Entry 4Q9R (X-ray diffraction, 3.12 A resolution); this record covers chains H and L of the 3 polymer chains in the assembly.

# Chain H
Molecule: Fab BL3-6, HEAVY CHAIN
Organism: Mus musculus
Notes: antibody fragment or engineered binder
Amino-acid sequence (223 residues; numbered 4 to 226; the number before each row is that of its first residue):
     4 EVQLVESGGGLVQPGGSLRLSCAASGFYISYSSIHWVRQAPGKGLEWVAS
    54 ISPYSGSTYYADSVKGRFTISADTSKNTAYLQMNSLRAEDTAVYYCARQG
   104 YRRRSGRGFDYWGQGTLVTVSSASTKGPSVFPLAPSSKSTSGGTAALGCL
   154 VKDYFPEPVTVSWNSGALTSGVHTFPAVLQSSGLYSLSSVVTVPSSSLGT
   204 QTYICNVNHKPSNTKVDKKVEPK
Disulfides: Cys-25/Cys-99, Cys-152/Cys-208

# Chain L
Molecule: Fab BL3-6, LIGHT CHAIN
Organism: Mus musculus
Notes: antibody fragment or engineered binder
Amino-acid sequence (214 residues; row label = number of the first residue in the row):
     1 SDIQMTQSPSSLSASVGDRVTITCRASQSVSSAVAWYQQKPGKAPKLLIY
    51 SASSLYSGVPSRFSGSRSGTDFTLTISSLQPEDFATYYCQQSYSFPSTFG
   101 QGTKVEIKRTVAAPSVFIFPPSDEQLKSGTASVVCLLNNFYPREAKVQWK
   151 VDNALQSGNSQESVTEQDSKDSTYSLSSTLTLSKADYEKHKVYACEVTHQ
   201 GLSSPVTKSFNRGE
Disulfides: Cys-24/Cys-89, Cys-135/Cys-195

# Interface between chain H and chain L
Contacting residue pairs (67; chain H residue first):
  Gln-42(H) / Gln-39(L)  hydrogen bond
  Gln-42(H) / Tyr-88(L)  hydrogen bond
  Lys-46(H) / Tyr-88(L)
  Gly-47(H) / Tyr-88(L)
  Leu-48(H) / Pro-45(L)  hydrophobic
  Leu-48(H) / Tyr-88(L)
  Leu-48(H) / Phe-99(L)
  Trp-50(H) / Phe-95(L)  hydrophobic
  Trp-50(H) / Pro-96(L)  hydrophobic
  Trp-50(H) / Ser-97(L)
  Trp-50(H) / Phe-99(L)
  Ser-53(H) / Phe-95(L)
  Tyr-62(H) / Phe-95(L)  hydrophobic
  Tyr-98(H) / Gln-39(L)
  Tyr-98(H) / Lys-43(L)  hydrogen bond (side chain-backbone)
  Tyr-98(H) / Ala-44(L)  hydrophobic
  Arg-107(H) / Tyr-50(L)  hydrogen bond (backbone-side chain)
  Ser-108(H) / Tyr-50(L)
  Gly-109(H) / Tyr-50(L)
  Arg-110(H) / Ser-92(L)  hydrogen bond (side chain-backbone)
  Arg-110(H) / Tyr-93(L)  hydrogen bond (side chain-backbone)
  Gly-111(H) / Tyr-37(L)
  Phe-112(H) / Tyr-37(L)  hydrogen bond (backbone-side chain)
  Phe-112(H) / Leu-47(L)
  Phe-112(H) / Gln-90(L)
  Asp-113(H) / Leu-47(L)
  Asp-113(H) / Tyr-56(L)
  Tyr-114(H) / Tyr-56(L)
  Trp-115(H) / Tyr-37(L)
  Trp-115(H) / Ala-44(L)  hydrophobic
  Trp-115(H) / Pro-45(L)
  Gly-116(H) / Ala-44(L)
  Phe-134(H) / Ser-122(L)
  Phe-134(H) / Glu-124(L)
  Phe-134(H) / Gln-125(L)
  Pro-135(H) / Ser-122(L)
  Leu-136(H) / Phe-119(L)
  Ala-137(H) / Phe-119(L)
  Ser-144(H) / Ser-115(L)
  Ser-144(H) / Val-116(L)  hydrogen bond (side chain-backbone)
  Ser-144(H) / Phe-117(L)
  Gly-145(H) / Ser-115(L)
  Ala-149(H) / Phe-117(L)  hydrophobic
  Ala-149(H) / Phe-119(L)
  Leu-150(H) / Phe-119(L)  hydrophobic
  Leu-153(H) / Ser-132(L)
  Lys-155(H) / Gln-125(L)
  Lys-155(H) / Ser-132(L)
  His-176(H) / Asn-138(L)
  His-176(H) / Asn-139(L)  hydrogen bond
  His-176(H) / Ser-175(L)  hydrogen bond
  Phe-178(H) / Leu-136(L)  hydrophobic
  Phe-178(H) / Ser-163(L)
  Phe-178(H) / Thr-165(L)
  Phe-178(H) / Ser-175(L)
  Phe-178(H) / Leu-176(L)
  Phe-178(H) / Ser-177(L)
  Pro-179(H) / Ser-163(L)  hydrogen bond (backbone-side chain)
  Pro-179(H) / Val-164(L)
  Val-181(H) / Gln-161(L)
  Val-181(H) / Glu-162(L)
  Val-181(H) / Ser-163(L)
  Leu-182(H) / Gln-161(L)
  Gln-183(H) / Gln-161(L)
  Val-193(H) / Leu-136(L)  hydrophobic
  Thr-195(H) / Asn-138(L)
  Lys-226(H) / Asp-123(L)  salt bridge
Other interface residues (no listed pair), chain H (46 interface residues in all): His-38, Val-40, Glu-49, Asp-65, Thr-147, Ala-148, Thr-177, Ser-191, Lys-221
Other interface residues (no listed pair), chain L (44 interface residues in all): Asp-2, Ala-33, Ala-35, Ser-51, Ser-57, Val-134, Asp-168, Lys-208

# Overview
46 residues of chain H face 44 of chain L across their interface, with 11 hydrogen bonds and 1 salt bridge.
Among the polar pairs are Lys-226(H)/Asp-123(L), Gln-42(H)/Gln-39(L) and Gln-42(H)/Tyr-88(L).
Chain H is Fab BL3-6, HEAVY CHAIN and chain L is Fab BL3-6, LIGHT CHAIN, both from Mus musculus; the
structure, Crystal structure of an RNA aptamer bound to trifluoroethyl-ligand analog in complex with Fab, was
determined by X-ray diffraction together with 4KZD, 4KZE and 4Q9Q from the same study.
